PDB entry 5W78 | X-ray diffraction, 2.27 A resolution | chains A and B

== Chain A ==
Protein: Acyloxyacyl hydrolase
From: Homo sapiens
Notes: EC 3.1.1.77; fragment: N-terminal residues 24-152
UniProtKB: P28039 (AOAH_HUMAN); residues 24-152 here = UniProt positions 24-152
Sequence (139 residues; each row starts with the number of its first residue):
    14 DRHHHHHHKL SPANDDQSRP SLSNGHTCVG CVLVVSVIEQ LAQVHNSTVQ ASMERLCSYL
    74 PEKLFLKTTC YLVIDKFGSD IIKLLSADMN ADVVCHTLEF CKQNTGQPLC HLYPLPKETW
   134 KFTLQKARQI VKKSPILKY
Disordered / not traced: 14-34
Construct notes: expression tag (14-23)
UniProt features mapped onto this chain:
  - region: Gly38 to Cys70 (Important for enzyme activity, localization to cytoplasmic vesicles, and protein stability)
  - glycosylation: Asn59 (N-linked (GlcNAc...) asparagine)
  - mutagenesis: Thr61 (T61A: Loss of glycosylation. No effect on enzyme activity or localization to cytoplasmic vesicles)
Disulfides: Cys41-Cys114, Cys44-Cys108, Cys70-Cys83
Covalently attached groups: N-acetylglucosamine (NAG) linked to Asn59
What the authors report for this chain:
  - mutagenesis - C123A: unchanged binding to Acyloxyacyl hydrolase (chain B)

== Chain B ==
Protein: Acyloxyacyl hydrolase
From: Homo sapiens
Notes: EC 3.1.1.77; fragment: C-terminal residues 153-575
UniProtKB: P28039 (AOAH_HUMAN); residues 153-575 here = UniProt positions 153-575
Sequence (423 residues; each row starts with the number of its first residue):
   153 SRSGSDICSL PVLAKICQKI KLAMEQSVPF KDVDSDKYSV FPTLRGYHWR GRDCNDSDES
   213 VYPGRRPNNW DVHQDSNCNG IWGVDPKDGV PYEKKFCEGS QPRGIILLGD SAGAHFHISP
   273 EWITASQMSL NSFINLPTAL TNELDWPQLS GATGFLDSTV GIKEKSIYLR LWKRNHCNHR
   333 DYQNISRNGA SSRNLKKFIE SLSRNKVLDY PAIVIYAMIG NDVCSGKSDP VPAMTTPEKL
   393 YSNVMQTLKH LNSHLPNGSH VILYGLPDGT FLWDNLHNRY HPLGQLNKDM TYAQLYSFLN
   453 CLQVSPCHGW MSSNKTLRTL TSERAEQLSN TLKKIAASEK FTNFNLFYMD FAFHEIIQEW
   513 QKRGGQPWQL IEPVDGFHPN EVALLLLADH FWKKVQLQWP QILGKENPFN PQIKQVFGDQ
   573 GGH
Disordered / not traced: 153-157, 181-192
UniProt features mapped onto this chain:
  - region: Lys173 to Glu177 (Lipopolysaccharide binding)
  - active site: Ser263
  - binding site (Ca(2+)): Asp184, Asp186, Asp188, Tyr190, Asp205, Asn207, Asp208, Asp210, Val213, Asp223, Asp227, Asn229, Asn231, Ile233, Glu245
  - site: Arg345 (Interacts with lipopolysaccharide)
  - glycosylation (N-linked (GlcNAc...) asparagine): Asn207, Asn409, Asn466
  - mutagenesis: Lys173 (K173E: No effect on enzyme activity), Ser263 (S263A: Loss of enzyme activity; S263L: Nearly abolishes catalytic activity), Arg345 (R345E: No effect on enzyme activity; when associated with E-379), Gly372 (G372M: Loss of enzyme activity with lipopolysaccharide, due to steric hindrance. No effect on activity with small, synthetic substrate), Lys379 (K379E: No effect on enzyme activity; when associated with E-345), Pro419 (P419M: Loss of enzyme activity with lipopolysaccharide, due to steric hindrance. No effect on activity with small, synthetic substrate)
Disulfides: Cys160-Cys169, Cys206-Cys230, Cys249-Cys329, Cys376-Cys459
Covalently attached groups: N-acetylglucosamine (NAG) linked to Asn207, Asn466
Metal / ion sites: Ca2+ site 1: Asp205, Asn207, Asp210, Val213; Ca2+ site 2: Asp223, Asp227, Asn229, Asn231, Ile233, Glu245
What the authors report for this chain:
  - catalytic residues: Ser263, Gly341, Asn373, Asp527, His530
  - mutagenesis - G372M: abolished catalytic activity on LPS
  - conformationally variable residues (helix shift, side-chain flip): Ser179, Phe423, Phe505

== Interface between chain A and chain B ==
Residue-residue contacts (59; chain A residue first):
  Leu35(A) - Ser161(B)  hydrogen bond (backbone-side chain)
  Asn37(A) - Asp158(B)  hydrogen bond (side chain-backbone)
  Gly38(A) - Leu454(B)
  Gly38(A) - Val456(B)
  His39(A) - Ile159(B)
  Cys41(A) - Phe450(B)  hydrophobic
  Cys41(A) - Leu454(B)  hydrophobic
  Val42(A) - Leu451(B)  hydrophobic
  Val42(A) - Leu454(B)  hydrophobic
  Val42(A) - Val456(B)  hydrophobic
  Val45(A) - Phe450(B)  hydrophobic
  Leu46(A) - Ile275(B)  hydrophobic
  Leu46(A) - Leu435(B)  hydrophobic
  Val50(A) - Ile275(B)
  Val50(A) - Met280(B)  hydrophobic
  Gln53(A) - Ala277(B)
  Gln53(A) - Leu435(B)  hydrogen bond (side chain-backbone)
  Gln53(A) - Leu438(B)
  Leu54(A) - Ala277(B)
  Gln56(A) - Leu438(B)
  Gln56(A) - Asn439(B)  hydrogen bond
  Val57(A) - Ser278(B)
  Leu69(A) - Met280(B)  hydrophobic
  Ser71(A) - Leu282(B)
  Tyr72(A) - Met280(B)
  Tyr72(A) - Ser281(B)
  Tyr72(A) - Leu282(B)
  Tyr72(A) - Phe285(B)
  Leu73(A) - Phe285(B)  hydrophobic
  Pro74(A) - Phe285(B)
  Pro74(A) - Pro289(B)  hydrophobic
  Lys76(A) - Pro289(B)
  Leu77(A) - Ile168(B)
  Leu77(A) - Lys171(B)
  Leu77(A) - Pro289(B)
  Leu77(A) - Thr293(B)
  Phe78(A) - Lys171(B)
  Leu79(A) - Ile168(B)  hydrophobic
  Leu79(A) - Pro289(B)  hydrophobic
  Leu79(A) - Leu292(B)  hydrophobic
  Thr82(A) - Val164(B)
  Thr82(A) - Leu165(B)
  Thr82(A) - Ile168(B)
  Leu85(A) - Lys167(B)
  Lys89(A) - Val164(B)
  Phe113(A) - Leu162(B)  hydrophobic
  Leu122(A) - Cys453(B)
  Cys123(A) - Cys453(B)  disulfide
  Cys123(A) - Leu454(B)
  His124(A) - Phe450(B)
  Leu125(A) - Met442(B)  hydrophobic
  Leu125(A) - Gln446(B)  hydrogen bond (backbone-side chain)
  Leu125(A) - Leu447(B)  hydrophobic
  Leu125(A) - Phe450(B)
  Tyr126(A) - Leu435(B)
  Tyr126(A) - Asp441(B)
  Tyr126(A) - Met442(B)
  Pro127(A) - Asp441(B)
  Pro127(A) - Gln446(B)
Also at the interface, not in a pair above, chain A (37 interface residues in all): Thr40, Ser49, Val86, Phe90, Pro121
Also at the interface, not in a pair above, chain B (35 interface residues in all): Pro163, Ile172, Ala175, Leu288
Disulfides between the chains: Cys123(A)-Cys453(B)
From the paper, about this interface:
  - residue pairs: Cys123(A)-Cys453(B) (covalent link)

== Overview ==
37 residues of chain A and 35 residues of chain B are in contact, with 1 disulfide bond and 5 hydrogen bonds.
Among the polar pairs are Leu35(A)-Ser161(B), Asn37(A)-Asp158(B) and Gln53(A)-Leu435(B). The paper describes a
contact between Cys123(A) and Cys453(B). The paper reports catalytic residues Ser263(B), Gly341(B) and
Asn373(B) among others; G372M of chain B abolishes catalytic activity on LPS.
Here chain A is Acyloxyacyl hydrolase and chain B is Acyloxyacyl hydrolase, both from Homo sapiens. Entry 5W78
(Human acyloxyacyl hydrolase (AOAH), proteolytically processed) was determined by X-ray diffraction together
with 5W7A and 5W7C from the same study.
